8AC5 - chains Q and O of the 20 polymer chains in the assembly; structure by electron microscopy, 3.10 A resolution.

[Chain Q]
Protein: YALI0F24673p
Source organism: Yarrowia lipolytica
UniProt: Q6C0H4 (Q6C0H4_YARLI); residues 11-147 here correspond to UniProt positions 1-137 (UniProt number = residue number - 10)
Chain sequence (137 residues; numbered 11 to 147; the number before each row is that of its first residue):
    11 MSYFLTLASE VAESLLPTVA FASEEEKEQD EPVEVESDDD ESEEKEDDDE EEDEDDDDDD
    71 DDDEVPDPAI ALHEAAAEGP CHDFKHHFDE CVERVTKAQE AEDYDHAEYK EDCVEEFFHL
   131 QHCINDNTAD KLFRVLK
Unresolved in the structure: 11-75, 147
Disulfides: C91-C133, C101-C123

[Chain O]
Protein: YALI0A17468p
Source organism: Yarrowia lipolytica
UniProt: Q6CGP7 (Q6CGP7_YARLI); residue numbers follow UniProt; this construct covers 1-330
Chain sequence (330 residues; each row starts with the number of its first residue):
     1 MRRRRIGVWP ENRRVSRLWV SLSPRSCVTC PVPTNQNPPI NNHHTPILTQ MFKAIPLRQA
    61 LLGISSAVCA GATTTYYYTT KAEAMTAAEH GLHPAEYPWP QNGMLSTFDH ASLRRGYQVY
   121 KEVCAACHSL DRIAWRNLVG VTHTTDEAKA FAEELEYDDE PDDEGNPRKR PGKLADYIPG
   181 PYPNEQAARA ANQGALPPDL SLIAKARHGG ADYIFALLTG YPDEPPAGVV LAPGMNYNPY
   241 FPGGGIGMAR TLFDGVVEYE DGTPATTSQM AKDVAAFLTW AAEPEHDERK KLGLKAIIVI
   301 SAMLGLSVYI KKFKWSPIKN RKFIYNPPKN
Unresolved in the structure: 1-84, 329-330
Ion coordination: heme c Fe: H128, M248
Small-molecule neighbours:
  - heme c (HEC): V119, V123, C124, C127, H128, N192, A195, L196, P197, P198, L200, I203, R207, Y213, I214, L217, L218, F241, I246, G247, M248, T251, L252, V274, L278
  - phosphatidylethanolamine (PTY): L292, K295, A296, V299, I300, M303

[Interface between chain Q and chain O]
Contacting residue pairs (34; chain Q residue first):
  D77(Q) with D254(O); T266(O); T267(O); S268(O), hydrogen bond (side chain-backbone)
  A79(Q) with S268(O)
  V102(Q) with A227(O), hydrophobic
  V105(Q) with A227(O); G228(O)
  E121(Q) with G228(O)
  D122(Q) with A227(O); G228(O)
  C123(Q) with A227(O), hydrogen bond (backbone-backbone)
  V124(Q) with A88(O), hydrophobic; V229(O), hydrophobic; Y237(O)
  F127(Q) with P226(O), hydrophobic; P239(O), hydrophobic
  F128(Q) with A87(O); G91(O); L92(O); Y237(O); P239(O), hydrophobic
  Q131(Q) with L92(O)
  H132(Q) with H93(O)
  N135(Q) with A95(O); Y240(O), hydrogen bond
  D140(Q) with P98(O)
  L142(Q) with F215(O), hydrophobic
  F143(Q) with Y97(O), hydrophobic; P98(O); W99(O), hydrophobic; F215(O), hydrophobic
  L146(Q) with Q269(O); K272(O)
Also at the interface, not in a pair above, chain Q (22 interface residues in all): P78, F98, T106, Q109, A139
Also at the interface, not in a pair above, chain O (25 interface residues in all): E96, P222

[In short]
22 residues of chain Q and 25 residues of chain O are in contact, with 3 hydrogen bonds. Polar contacts
include D77(Q)-S268(O), N135(Q)-Y240(O) and C123(Q)-A227(O). Ligands of chain O: phosphatidylethanolamine and
heme c. H128(O) and M248(O) coordinate a heme c Fe ion.
Here chain Q is YALI0F24673p and chain O is YALI0A17468p, both from Yarrowia lipolytica. Entry 8AC5 (Complex
III2 from Yarrowia lipolytica, with decylubiquinol, oxidised, b-position) was determined by electron
microscopy together with 8AB6, 8AB7, 8AB8, 8AB9, 8ABA, 8ABB and 11 further entries from the same study.
